Entry 4A38 (X-ray diffraction, 2.00 A resolution); this record covers chain A.

# Chain A
Protein: Metallo-carboxypeptidase
From: Pseudomonas aeruginosa
UniProt: Q9I012 (Q9I012_PSEAE); numbering as in UniProt (aligned over 1-375)
Sequence (388 residues; numbered -12 to 375; the number before each row is that of its first residue; numbers below 1 keep their minus sign (Met-12 is residue -12)):
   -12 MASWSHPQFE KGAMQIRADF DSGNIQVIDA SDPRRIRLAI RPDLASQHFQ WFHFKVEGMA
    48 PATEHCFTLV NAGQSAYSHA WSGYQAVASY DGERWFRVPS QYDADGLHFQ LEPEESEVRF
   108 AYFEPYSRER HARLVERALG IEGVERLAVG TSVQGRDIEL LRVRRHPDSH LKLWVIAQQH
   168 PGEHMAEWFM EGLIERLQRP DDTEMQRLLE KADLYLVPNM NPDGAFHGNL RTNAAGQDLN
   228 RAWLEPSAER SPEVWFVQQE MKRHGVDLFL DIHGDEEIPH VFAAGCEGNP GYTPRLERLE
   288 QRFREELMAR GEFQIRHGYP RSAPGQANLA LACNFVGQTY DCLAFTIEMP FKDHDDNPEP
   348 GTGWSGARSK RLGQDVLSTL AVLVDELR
Unresolved in the structure: -12 to 0
Differences from the reference sequence: expression tag (-12 to 0)
Metal / ion sites: Zn2+: His167, Glu170, His260 (together with L-benzylsuccinic acid)
Ligand contacts: L-benzylsuccinic acid (BZS): His167, Glu170, Arg218, Asn227, Arg228, His260, Gly261, Tyr306, Glu335

# In short
Chain A binds L-benzylsuccinic acid. The Zn2+ site is built by His167, Glu170 and His260.
Chain A is Metallo-carboxypeptidase (Pseudomonas aeruginosa); the structure, Metallo-carboxypeptidase from
pseudomonas aureginosa in complex with L-benzylsuccinic acid, was determined by X-ray diffraction (same
publication as 4A37 and 4A39).
